PDB entry 5U6A | X-ray diffraction, 1.74 A resolution | chains A and E of the 5 polymer chains in the assembly

# Chain A
Name: Light Chain
Source organism: Homo sapiens
Amino-acid sequence (214 residues; each row starts with the number of its first residue):
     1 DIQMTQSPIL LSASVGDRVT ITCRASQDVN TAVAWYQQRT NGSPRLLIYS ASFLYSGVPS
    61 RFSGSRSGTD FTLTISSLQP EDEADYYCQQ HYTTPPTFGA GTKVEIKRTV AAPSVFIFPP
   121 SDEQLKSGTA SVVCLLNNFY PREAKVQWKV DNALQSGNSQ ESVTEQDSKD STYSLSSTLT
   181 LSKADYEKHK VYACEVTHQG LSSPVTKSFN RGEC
Disulfide bonds: C23-C88, C134-C194

# Chain E
Name: Protein L
Source organism: Finegoldia magna
Reference sequence: Q51918 (Q51918_FINMA); residues 23-81 here correspond to UniProt positions 479-537 (UniProt number = residue number + 456)
Amino-acid sequence (63 residues; numbered 19 to 81; the number before each row is that of its first residue):
    19 SEVTIKVNLI FADGKIQTAE FKGTFEEATA EAYRYAALLA KVNGEYTADL EDGGNHMNIK
    79 FAG
Differences from the reference sequence: expression tag (19-22); engineered mutation I34 (Thr490 in Q51918), A55 (Asp511 in Q51918), N73 (Tyr529 in Q51918), H74 (Thr530 in Q51918), M75 (Ile531 in Q51918)

# Interface between chain A and chain E
Pairs across the interface - 33 pairs, chain A then chain E:
  S7(A) - F39(E)
  S7(A) - E49(E)  hydrogen bond
  S7(A) - R52(E)
  P8(A) - E38(E)
  P8(A) - F39(E)  hydrophobic
  P8(A) - Y53(E)
  I9(A) - E38(E)  hydrogen bond (backbone-backbone)
  I9(A) - K40(E)
  L10(A) - A37(E)
  L10(A) - E38(E)  hydrogen bond (backbone-backbone)
  L11(A) - Q35(E)
  L11(A) - T36(E)
  L11(A) - A37(E)  hydrophobic
  L11(A) - Y53(E)
  S12(A) - Q35(E)
  S12(A) - T36(E)  hydrogen bond (backbone-backbone)
  A13(A) - Q35(E)
  D17(A) - K33(E)
  D17(A) - Q35(E)
  R18(A) - Q35(E)  hydrogen bond (backbone-side chain)
  R18(A) - V60(E)
  R18(A) - N61(E)  hydrogen bond
  V19(A) - Q35(E)
  T20(A) - Y53(E)  hydrogen bond (backbone-side chain)
  T20(A) - L56(E)
  T20(A) - L57(E)
  T22(A) - L56(E)
  R24(A) - E49(E)  salt bridge
  R24(A) - R52(E)
  D70(A) - R52(E)  salt bridge
  T72(A) - L56(E)
  K107(A) - I34(E)
  K107(A) - T36(E)  hydrogen bond
Other interface residues (no listed pair), chain A (17 interface residues in all): T5
Other interface residues (no listed pair), chain E (16 interface residues in all): L27

# Summary
17 residues of chain A and 16 residues of chain E are in contact, with 8 hydrogen bonds and 2 salt bridges.
Polar contacts include R24(A)-E49(E), D70(A)-R52(E) and S7(A)-E49(E).
Here chain A is Light Chain (Homo sapiens) and chain E is Protein L (Finegoldia magna). Entry 5U6A (Crystal
structure of I83E meditope-enabled trastuzumab with azido-PEG3-meditope) was determined by X-ray diffraction.
